5VTY - chains A and B; structure by X-ray diffraction, 2.36 A resolution.

== Chain A ==
Molecule: Hemagglutinin HA1 chain
From: Influenza A virus (strain A/Hong Kong/1/1968 H3N2)
Reference sequence: Q91MA7 (HEMA_I68A4); residues 11-329 here correspond to UniProt positions 27-345 (UniProt number = residue number + 16)
Sequence (323 residues; numbered 7 to 329; the number before each row is that of its first residue):
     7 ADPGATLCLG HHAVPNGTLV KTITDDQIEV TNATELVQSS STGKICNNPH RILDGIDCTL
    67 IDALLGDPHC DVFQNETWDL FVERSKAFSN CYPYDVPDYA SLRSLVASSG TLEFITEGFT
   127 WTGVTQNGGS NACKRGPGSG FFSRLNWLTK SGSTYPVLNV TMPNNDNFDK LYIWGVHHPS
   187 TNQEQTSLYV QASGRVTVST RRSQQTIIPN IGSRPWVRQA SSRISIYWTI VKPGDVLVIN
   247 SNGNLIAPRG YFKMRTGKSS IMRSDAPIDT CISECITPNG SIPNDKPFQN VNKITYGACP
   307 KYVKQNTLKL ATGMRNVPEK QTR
Not modelled in the structure: 7-9, 326-329
Sequence notes: expression tag (7-10); engineered mutation Gln225 (Gly241 in Q91MA7), Ala226 (Leu242 in Q91MA7)
Disulfides: Cys52-Cys277, Cys64-Cys76, Cys97-Cys139, Cys281-Cys305
Covalent attachments: N-acetylglucosamine (NAG) linked to Asn38, Asn165, Asn285
Swiss-Prot annotation at these positions:
  - site: Arg329 (Cleavage)
  - glycosylation (N-linked (GlcNAc...) asparagine): Asn22, Asn38, Asn81, Asn165, Asn285
Reported in the primary citation:
  - contacts within the chain: Asn137-Gln225 (hydrogen bond)
  - mutagenesis - S228A: decreased growth
  - mutagenesis - G225Q/L226A: unchanged growth

== Chain B ==
Molecule: Hemagglutinin HA2 chain
From: Influenza A virus (strain A/Hong Kong/1/1968 H3N2)
Reference sequence: Q91MA7 (HEMA_I68A4); residues 1-174 here correspond to UniProt positions 346-519 (UniProt number = residue number + 345)
Sequence (174 residues; each row starts with the number of its first residue):
     1 GLFGAIAGFI ENGWEGMIDG WYGFRHQNSE GTGQAADLKS TQAAIDQING KLNRVIEKTN
    61 EKFHQIEKEF SEVEGRIQDL EKYVEDTKID LWSYNAELLV ALENQHTIDL TDSEMNKLFE
   121 KTGRQLRENA EDMGNGCFKI YHKCDNACIE SIRNGTYDHD VYRDEALNNR FQIK
Not modelled in the structure: 172-174
Sequence notes: conflict Gly123 (Arg468 in Q91MA7)
Disulfides: Cys144-Cys148
Swiss-Prot annotation at these positions:
  - glycosylation: Asn154 (N-linked (GlcNAc...) asparagine)

== Interface between chain A and chain B ==
Inter-chain disulfides: Cys14(A)-Cys137(B)
Contacting residue pairs (132; chain A residue first):
  Gly10(A) with Ile140(B); His142(B)
  Ala11(A) with Gln27(B); Phe138(B); Lys139(B); Ile140(B), hydrogen bond (backbone-backbone); His142(B); Cys144(B), hydrophobic
  Thr12(A) with Arg25(B); His26(B); Gln27(B), hydrogen bond (backbone-backbone); Phe138(B)
  Leu13(A) with Phe24(B), hydrophobic; Arg25(B); Cys137(B); Phe138(B), hydrogen bond (backbone-backbone); Ile140(B), hydrophobic; Ile152(B), hydrophobic
  Cys14(A) with Trp14(B); Gly23(B); Phe24(B); Arg25(B), hydrogen bond (backbone-backbone); Gly136(B); Cys137(B), disulfide
  Leu15(A) with Ile10(B); Trp14(B); Gly23(B); Phe24(B), hydrophobic; Leu118(B), hydrophobic; Phe119(B), hydrophobic; Thr122(B); Gly136(B), hydrogen bond (backbone-backbone); Phe138(B), hydrophobic
  Gly16(A) with Trp14(B); Tyr22(B); Gly23(B), hydrogen bond (backbone-backbone); Met115(B)
  His17(A) with Ile6(B); Ile10(B); Asn12(B); Gly13(B); Trp14(B), hydrogen bond (backbone-backbone); Trp21(B); Tyr22(B); Met115(B)
  His18(A) with Trp14(B); Met17(B); Gly20(B); Trp21(B), hydrogen bond (backbone-backbone)
  Ala19(A) with Gly13(B); Trp14(B), hydrogen bond (backbone-backbone); Glu15(B)
  Pro21(A) with Glu15(B)
  Val26(A) with Asn104(B)
  Lys27(A) with Glu97(B), salt bridge; Val100(B); Ala101(B); Asn104(B), hydrogen bond (backbone-side chain)
  Thr28(A) with Ala101(B); Asn104(B); Gln105(B), hydrogen bond; Ile108(B)
  Ile29(A) with Ala101(B); Leu102(B), hydrophobic; Gln105(B), hydrogen bond (backbone-side chain)
  Thr30(A) with Gln105(B), hydrogen bond (backbone-side chain)
  Ile34(A) with Ile108(B), hydrophobic
  Thr40(A) with Leu52(B)
  Leu42(A) with Val55(B), hydrophobic; Val100(B), hydrophobic
  Arg109(A) with Glu67(B), salt bridge
  Ser110(A) with His64(B), hydrogen bond
  Ser114(A) with His64(B)
  Lys264(A) with Phe63(B)
  Ser265(A) with His64(B)
  Ser266(A) with His64(B), hydrogen bond
  Arg269(A) with Glu67(B), salt bridge
  Asn290(A) with Lys58(B)
  Asp291(A) with Ile56(B)
  Pro293(A) with Val55(B)
  Phe294(A) with Ala96(B), hydrophobic
  Lys299(A) with Lys68(B), hydrogen bond (backbone-side chain); Glu85(B); Ile89(B)
  Ile300(A) with Lys68(B); Glu69(B)
  Thr301(A) with Gln65(B), hydrogen bond (backbone-side chain)
  Tyr302(A) with Lys62(B); Phe63(B)
  Gly303(A) with Glu61(B); Lys62(B), hydrogen bond (backbone-backbone)
  Ala304(A) with Asn60(B); Glu61(B)
  Cys305(A) with Asn60(B), hydrogen bond (backbone-side chain)
  Lys307(A) with Asn60(B), hydrogen bond; Trp92(B)
  Tyr308(A) with Ile89(B), hydrophobic; Trp92(B)
  Val309(A) with Trp92(B); Ser93(B)
  Lys310(A) with Ile89(B); Asp90(B), salt bridge; Ser93(B), hydrogen bond (backbone-side chain)
  Gln311(A) with Ser93(B), hydrogen bond (side chain-backbone); Glu97(B), hydrogen bond
  Leu314(A) with Ala96(B), hydrophobic; Glu97(B); Val100(B), hydrophobic
  Lys315(A) with Asn104(B), hydrogen bond (backbone-side chain)
  Leu316(A) with Leu52(B), hydrophobic; Glu103(B); Asn104(B)
  Ala317(A) with Asn104(B), hydrogen bond (backbone-side chain); Thr107(B)
  Thr318(A) with Trp21(B); Ile48(B)
  Gly319(A) with Trp21(B); Thr107(B)
  Met320(A) with Ile6(B), hydrophobic; Trp21(B); Tyr22(B), hydrophobic; Thr111(B)
  Arg321(A) with Ile6(B)
  Val323(A) with Ala7(B), hydrophobic; Glu11(B); Asn12(B); Gly13(B), hydrogen bond (backbone-backbone)
  Pro324(A) with Asn12(B); Glu15(B)
  Glu325(A) with Gly13(B); Trp14(B); Glu15(B), hydrogen bond (side chain-backbone)
Interface residues without a listed pair, chain A (59 interface residues in all): Val20, Val36, Ala113, Ile267, Glu280, Pro306
Interface residues without a listed pair, chain B (65 interface residues in all): Gly16, Asn28, Lys88, Leu99, Lys143, Ile149

== In short ==
Chain A and chain B form an interface of 59 and 65 residues respectively, with 1 disulfide bond, 27 hydrogen
bonds and 4 salt bridges. Polar pairs include Lys27(A)-Glu97(B), Arg109(A)-Glu67(B) and Arg269(A)-Glu67(B).
The paper reports that S228A of chain A reduces growth; contacts within the chain involving Gln225(A) and
Asn137(A).
Here chain A is Hemagglutinin HA1 chain and chain B is Hemagglutinin HA2 chain, both from Influenza A virus
(strain A/Hong Kong/1/1968 H3N2). Entry 5VTY (Crystal structure of the A/Hong Kong/1/1968 (H3N2) influenza
virus hemagglutinin G225Q/L226A mutant in complex with 3'-SLN) was determined by X-ray diffraction, deposited
together with 5VTQ, 5VTR, 5VTU, 5VTV, 5VTW, 5VTX, 5VTZ and 5VU4.
